PDB entry 5D6I | X-ray diffraction, 3.09 A resolution | chains A and B of the 3 polymer chains in the assembly

Chain A (and B):
Protein: Diacylglycerol kinase
From: Escherichia coli
Notes: EC 2.7.1.107; chain B of this document is another copy of the same molecule, construct and numbering; everything in this record applies to it too
UniProtKB: P0ABN1 (KDGL_ECOLI); residues 0-121 here correspond to UniProt positions 1-122 (UniProt number = residue number + 1)
Chain sequence (130 residues; each row starts with the number of its first residue; numbers below 1 keep their minus sign (Gly-8 is residue -8)):
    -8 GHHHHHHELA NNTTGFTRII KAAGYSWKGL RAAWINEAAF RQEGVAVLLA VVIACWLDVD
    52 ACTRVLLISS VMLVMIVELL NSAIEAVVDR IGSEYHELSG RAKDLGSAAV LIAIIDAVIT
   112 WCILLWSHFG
Not modelled in the structure: -8 to 6 (chain B: -8 to 5)
Sequence notes: expression tag (-8 to -1); conflict Leu0 (Met1 in P0ABN1), Cys53 (Ile54 in P0ABN1), Leu70 (Ile71 in P0ABN1), Leu96 (Met97 in P0ABN1), Asp107 (Val108 in P0ABN1)
UniProt features mapped onto this chain:
  - active site: Glu69 (Proton acceptor)
  - binding site (ATP): Arg9, Tyr16, Glu28, Glu76, Glu85 to His87, Lys94, Asp95
  - binding site (substrate): Arg9, Ala13 to Trp18, Arg22 to Trp25, Ala30 to Glu34, Trp47 to Val50, Arg55, Glu69, Ser98, Trp112 to Trp117
  - binding site (a divalent metal cation): Glu28, Glu76

Interface between chain A and chain B:
Pairs across the interface (54; chain A residue first):
  Arg9(A) - Ala30(B)
  Arg9(A) - Gln33(B)  hydrogen bond
  Tyr16(A) - Asp95(B)
  Tyr16(A) - Ser98(B)
  Ser17(A) - Ser98(B)  hydrogen bond (side chain-backbone)
  Ser17(A) - Ala99(B)
  Ser17(A) - Leu102(B)
  Lys19(A) - Asp95(B)  salt bridge
  Gly20(A) - Asp95(B)
  Gly20(A) - Leu96(B)
  Leu21(A) - Ala99(B)  hydrophobic
  Leu21(A) - Leu102(B)  hydrophobic
  Ala24(A) - Leu96(B)  hydrophobic
  Ala52(A) - Leu115(B)  hydrophobic
  Ala52(A) - Ser118(B)
  Cys53(A) - Asp51(B)
  Cys53(A) - Cys53(B)  hydrophobic
  Cys53(A) - Thr54(B)  hydrogen bond
  Cys53(A) - Leu57(B)
  Cys53(A) - Leu115(B)
  Val56(A) - Leu57(B)  hydrophobic
  Val56(A) - Thr111(B)
  Val56(A) - Ile114(B)  hydrophobic
  Val56(A) - Leu115(B)  hydrophobic
  Leu57(A) - Leu57(B)  hydrophobic
  Ser60(A) - Asp107(B)  hydrogen bond
  Ser60(A) - Thr111(B)
  Met63(A) - Ile103(B)  hydrophobic
  Met63(A) - Asp107(B)
  Leu64(A) - Leu64(B)  hydrophobic
  Met66(A) - Ile103(B)  hydrophobic
  Ile67(A) - Leu64(B)  hydrophobic
  Ile67(A) - Val68(B)  hydrophobic
  Ile67(A) - Ala100(B)
  Ile67(A) - Ile103(B)  hydrophobic
  Ile67(A) - Ala104(B)  hydrophobic
  Leu70(A) - Leu96(B)  hydrophobic
  Leu70(A) - Ala99(B)
  Leu70(A) - Ala100(B)
  Leu71(A) - Leu71(B)  hydrophobic
  Leu71(A) - Ile75(B)  hydrophobic
  Leu71(A) - Ala100(B)  hydrophobic
  Ser73(A) - Leu96(B)
  Ala74(A) - Ile75(B)  hydrophobic
  Ala74(A) - Ala93(B)
  Ala74(A) - Leu96(B)
  Ala77(A) - Ala93(B)  hydrophobic
  Val78(A) - Val78(B)  hydrophobic
  Val78(A) - Ile82(B)  hydrophobic
  Val78(A) - Ala93(B)  hydrophobic
  Arg81(A) - Tyr86(B)
  Arg81(A) - Glu88(B)  hydrogen bond (side chain-backbone)
  Ile82(A) - Ile82(B)  hydrophobic
  Glu85(A) - Tyr86(B)
Also at the interface, not in a pair above, chain A (31 interface residues in all): Ile10, Ala13, Arg55, Ile59, Ile75, Tyr86
Also at the interface, not in a pair above, chain B (34 interface residues in all): Asn72, Val79, Leu89, Ser90, Gly97, Ile106

In short:
31 residues of chain A face 34 of chain B across their interface, with 5 hydrogen bonds and 1 salt bridge.
Among the polar pairs are Lys19(A)-Asp95(B), Arg9(A)-Gln33(B) and Ser17(A)-Ser98(B).
Both chains are Diacylglycerol kinase (Escherichia coli). Entry 5D6I (DgkA - CIM) was determined by X-ray
diffraction (same publication as 5IYU and 5D6K).
